2WCC - chains 2 and 3 of the 3 polymer chains in the assembly; structure by solution NMR.

Chain 2:
Molecule: 12-nt DNA strand
Sequence (12 nucleotides; row label = number of the first residue in the row):
    13 GATTTTGACTGC

Chain 3:
Protein: Integrase
Source organism: Enterobacteria phage lambda
Notes: fragment: p'2 dna binding domain, residues 1-64
Reference sequence: P03700 (VINT_LAMBD); residue numbers follow UniProt; this construct covers 1-64
Amino-acid sequence (64 residues; numbered 1 to 64; the number before each row is that of its first residue):
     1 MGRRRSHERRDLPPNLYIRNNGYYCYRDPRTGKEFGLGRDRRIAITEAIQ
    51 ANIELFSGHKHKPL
Curated features (UniProtKB/Swiss-Prot):
  - mutagenesis: Glu-47 (E47A: Complete loss of interaction with the integrase)
Reported in the primary citation:
  - binding site for the 12-nt DNA strand: Met-1, Gly-2, Asn-21, Cys-25, Lys-33, Glu-34
  - binding site for the 12-nt DNA strand (chain 2): Arg-3, Ser-6, Arg-9, Arg-19, Asn-20, Asn-21
  - contacts within the chain: Arg-19/Glu-34 (salt bridge)
  - specificity-determining residues: Asn-21 (proposed by the authors, not directly observed)
  - conformationally variable residues (order/disorder transition): Glu-8 to Arg-10

How chain 2 and chain 3 interact:
Residue-residue contacts (23):
  DT15(2) / Met-1(3)  base contact
  DT15(2) / Pro-29(3)  phosphate contact
  DT16(2) / Arg-3(3)  phosphate contact
  DT16(2) / Arg-4(3)  phosphate contact
  DT16(2) / Tyr-17(3)  sugar contact
  DT16(2) / Arg-27(3)  phosphate contact
  DT17(2) / Arg-3(3)  base contact
  DT17(2) / Arg-4(3)  phosphate contact
  DT17(2) / Ser-6(3)  phosphate contact
  DT17(2) / Arg-9(3)  phosphate contact
  DT17(2) / Tyr-17(3)  phosphate contact
  DT17(2) / Arg-27(3)  base contact
  DT18(2) / Arg-3(3)  sugar contact
  DT18(2) / Ser-6(3)  phosphate contact
  DT18(2) / Glu-8(3)  phosphate contact
  DT18(2) / Arg-9(3)  phosphate contact
  DT18(2) / Tyr-17(3)  base contact
  DT18(2) / Arg-19(3)  base contact
  DT18(2) / Glu-34(3)  base contact
  DG19(2) / Arg-19(3)  base contact
  DG19(2) / Asn-20(3)  phosphate contact
  DA20(2) / Arg-19(3)  base contact
  DC21(2) / Asn-21(3)  base contact
Interface residues without a listed pair, chain 2 (8 interface residues in all): DA14
Interface residues without a listed pair, chain 3 (17 interface residues in all): Gly-2, Arg-5, Ile-18, Gly-32

In short:
8 residues of chain 2 face 17 of chain 3 across their interface. From UniProt: one mutagenesis site on chain
3. From the paper: a binding site for the 12-nt DNA strand at Met-1(3), Gly-2(3) and Asn-21(3) among others; a
binding site for the 12-nt DNA strand (chain 2) at Arg-3(3), Ser-6(3) and Arg-9(3) among others.
Chain 2 is a 12-nt DNA strand and chain 3 is Integrase (Enterobacteria phage lambda); the structure, phage
lambda IntDBD1-64 complex with p prime 2 DNA, was determined by solution NMR.
